Entry 8H66 (X-ray diffraction, 2.80 A resolution); this record covers chains E and D of the 8 polymer chains in the assembly.

== Chain E (and D) ==
Protein: Histone acetyltransferase KAT2A
Source organism: Homo sapiens
Notes: EC 2.3.1.48, 2.3.1.-; chain D of this document is another copy of the same molecule, construct and numbering; everything in this record applies to it too
UniProtKB: Q92830 (KAT2A_HUMAN); numbering as in UniProt (aligned over 497-662)
Chain sequence (166 residues; each row starts with the number of its first residue):
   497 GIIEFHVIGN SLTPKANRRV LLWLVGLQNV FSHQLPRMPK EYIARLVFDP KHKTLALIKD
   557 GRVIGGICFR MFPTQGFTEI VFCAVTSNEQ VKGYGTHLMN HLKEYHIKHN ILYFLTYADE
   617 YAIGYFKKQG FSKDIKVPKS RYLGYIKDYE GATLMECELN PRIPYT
Disordered / not traced: 508-512, 662 (chain D: 508-511)
Ligand contacts: propionyl Coenzyme A (1VU): Gln-530, Leu-531, Ile-576, Val-577, Phe-578, Cys-579, Ala-580, Val-581, Gln-586, Val-587, Lys-588, Gly-589, Tyr-590, Gly-591, Thr-592, Thr-612, Tyr-613, Asp-615, Tyr-617, Ala-618, Gly-620, Tyr-621, Phe-622, Lys-624, Gln-625
What the authors report for this chain:
  - mutagenesis - Y645A: decreased binding to succinyl-CoA

== How chain E and chain D interact ==
Residue-residue contacts (26):
  Asn-506(E) / Arg-514(D)
  Arg-514(E) / Asn-506(D)
  Arg-514(E) / Phe-544(D)
  Arg-514(E) / Pro-546(D)
  Leu-517(E) / Leu-517(D)  hydrophobic
  Leu-517(E) / Phe-544(D)  hydrophobic
  Leu-518(E) / Ala-540(D)
  Leu-518(E) / Arg-541(D)
  Leu-518(E) / Phe-544(D)  hydrophobic
  Val-521(E) / Gln-524(D)
  Val-521(E) / Ala-540(D)  hydrophobic
  Val-521(E) / Phe-544(D)  hydrophobic
  Gln-524(E) / Val-521(D)
  Gln-524(E) / Asn-525(D)  hydrogen bond
  Asn-525(E) / Gln-524(D)  hydrogen bond
  Asn-525(E) / Asn-525(D)
  Asn-525(E) / Lys-536(D)
  Lys-536(E) / Asn-525(D)
  Glu-537(E) / Arg-558(D)  salt bridge
  Ala-540(E) / Leu-518(D)
  Ala-540(E) / Val-521(D)  hydrophobic
  Phe-544(E) / Arg-514(D)
  Phe-544(E) / Leu-517(D)  hydrophobic
  Phe-544(E) / Val-521(D)  hydrophobic
  Pro-546(E) / Arg-514(D)
  Arg-558(E) / Glu-537(D)  salt bridge
Also at the interface, not in a pair above, chain E (15 interface residues in all): His-529, Arg-541

== Overview ==
15 residues of chain E and 14 residues of chain D are in contact; the contacts include 2 hydrogen bonds and 2
salt bridges. Polar contacts include Glu-537(E)/Arg-558(D) and Gln-524(E)/Asn-525(D). Chain E binds propionyl
Coenzyme A. The paper reports that Y645A of chain E reduces binding to succinyl-CoA.
Chain E and chain D are both Histone acetyltransferase KAT2A (Homo sapiens); the structure, Crystal structure
of human GCN5 histone acetyltransferase domain bound with propionyl-CoA, was determined by X-ray diffraction,
deposited together with 8H65, 8H6C and 8H6D.
